PDB entry 2BNZ | X-ray diffraction, 2.60 A resolution | chains C and D of the 8 polymer chains in the assembly

[Chain C (and D)]
Name: Orf omega
Organism: Streptococcus pyogenes
Notes: fragment: ribbon-helix-helix domain, residues 20-71; chain D of this document is another copy of the same molecule, construct and numbering; everything in this record applies to it too
Reference sequence: Q57468 (Q57468_STRPY); residues 20-71 here = UniProt positions 20-71
Chain sequence (53 residues; numbered 19 to 71; the number before each row is that of its first residue):
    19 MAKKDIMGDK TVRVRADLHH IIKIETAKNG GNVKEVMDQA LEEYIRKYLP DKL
Unresolved in the structure: 19 (chain D: 19-24)
What the authors report for this chain:
  - self-association interface (contacts with another copy of this molecule); pairs are residue here / residue on that copy: His38-Ala45 (hydrogen bond)
  - mutagenesis - T29A (100-fold): decreased binding to PcopS

[Interface between chain C and chain D]
Contacting residue pairs (82):
  Lys21(C) - Asp35(D)
  Lys22(C) - Arg33(D)
  Lys22(C) - Asp35(D)
  Met25(C) - Asp35(D)
  Gly26(C) - Arg33(D)
  Gly26(C) - Ala34(D)  hydrogen bond (backbone-backbone)
  Asp27(C) - Arg31(D)  salt bridge
  Asp27(C) - Val32(D)
  Asp27(C) - Ala34(D)
  Lys28(C) - Arg31(D)
  Lys28(C) - Val32(D)  hydrogen bond (backbone-backbone)
  Lys28(C) - His37(D)
  Thr29(C) - Thr29(D)
  Thr29(C) - Val30(D)
  Thr29(C) - Arg31(D)
  Val30(C) - Lys28(D)
  Val30(C) - Thr29(D)
  Val30(C) - Val30(D)  hydrogen bond (backbone-backbone)
  Val30(C) - Met55(D)  hydrophobic
  Arg31(C) - Asp27(D)  hydrogen bond (side chain-backbone)
  Arg31(C) - Lys28(D)
  Arg31(C) - Thr29(D)  hydrogen bond
  Arg31(C) - Lys52(D)  hydrogen bond (backbone-side chain)
  Val32(C) - Asp27(D)
  Val32(C) - Lys28(D)  hydrogen bond (backbone-backbone)
  Val32(C) - Val30(D)  hydrophobic
  Val32(C) - Met55(D)  hydrophobic
  Val32(C) - Asp56(D)
  Val32(C) - Leu59(D)  hydrophobic
  Arg33(C) - Gly26(D)
  Arg33(C) - Asp27(D)
  Arg33(C) - Lys52(D)
  Arg33(C) - Asp56(D)  hydrogen bond (backbone-side chain)
  Arg33(C) - Glu60(D)  salt bridge
  Ala34(C) - Gly26(D)  hydrogen bond (backbone-backbone)
  Ala34(C) - Asp27(D)
  Ala34(C) - Lys28(D)
  Leu36(C) - Asp56(D)
  Leu36(C) - Leu59(D)  hydrophobic
  Leu36(C) - Ile63(D)
  Leu36(C) - Leu71(D)  hydrophobic
  His37(C) - Lys28(D)
  His37(C) - Val30(D)
  Ile39(C) - Ile63(D)  hydrophobic
  Ile39(C) - Lys70(D)
  Ile39(C) - Leu71(D)
  Ile40(C) - Leu59(D)  hydrophobic
  Ile40(C) - Ile63(D)  hydrophobic
  Glu43(C) - Leu67(D)
  Val51(C) - Val30(D)  hydrophobic
  Lys52(C) - Arg31(D)
  Lys52(C) - Arg33(D)
  Val54(C) - Tyr62(D)  hydrophobic
  Met55(C) - Val30(D)  hydrophobic
  Met55(C) - Arg31(D)
  Met55(C) - Val32(D)  hydrophobic
  Met55(C) - Met55(D)  hydrophobic
  Met55(C) - Leu59(D)  hydrophobic
  Asp56(C) - Val32(D)
  Asp56(C) - Arg33(D)  hydrogen bond (side chain-backbone)
  Asp56(C) - Leu36(D)
  Gln57(C) - Tyr62(D)
  Ala58(C) - Ala58(D)
  Ala58(C) - Leu59(D)  hydrophobic
  Ala58(C) - Tyr62(D)  hydrophobic
  Leu59(C) - Leu36(D)  hydrophobic
  Leu59(C) - His37(D)
  Leu59(C) - Ile40(D)  hydrophobic
  Glu60(C) - Arg33(D)  salt bridge
  Glu60(C) - Leu36(D)
  Glu61(C) - Lys65(D)  salt bridge
  Glu61(C) - Tyr66(D)  hydrogen bond
  Tyr62(C) - Val54(D)
  Tyr62(C) - Gln57(D)
  Tyr62(C) - Ala58(D)  hydrophobic
  Ile63(C) - Ile39(D)  hydrophobic
  Ile63(C) - Ile40(D)  hydrophobic
  Lys65(C) - Glu61(D)  salt bridge
  Tyr66(C) - Gln57(D)  hydrogen bond
  Tyr66(C) - Glu61(D)  hydrogen bond
  Leu67(C) - Glu43(D)
  Lys70(C) - Ile39(D)
Other interface residues (no listed pair), chain C (34 interface residues in all): Leu71
Other interface residues (no listed pair), chain D (33 interface residues in all): Met25, Val51

[Overview]
34 residues of chain C and 33 residues of chain D are in contact; the contacts include 13 hydrogen bonds and 5
salt bridges. Among the polar pairs are Asp27(C)-Arg31(D), Arg33(C)-Glu60(D) and Glu61(C)-Lys65(D). From the
paper: T29A of chain C reduces binding to PcopS; a self-association interface involving His38(C).
Both chains are Orf omega (Streptococcus pyogenes). Entry 2BNZ (Structural basis for cooperative binding of
Ribbon-Helix-Helix Omega repressor to inverted DNA heptad repeats) was determined by X-ray diffraction,
deposited together with 2BNW and 2CAX.
